Entry 5ZCS (electron microscopy, 4.90 A resolution (low resolution: residue-level contacts below are approximate; hydrogen-bond / salt-bridge calls are withheld)); this record covers chains B and E of the 8 polymer chains in the assembly.

== Chain B ==
Name: Serine/threonine-protein kinase mTOR
Source organism: Homo sapiens
Notes: EC 2.7.11.1
UniProt: P42345 (MTOR_HUMAN); numbering as in UniProt (aligned over 1-2549)
Amino-acid sequence (2549 residues; numbered 1 to 2549; the number before each row is that of its first residue):
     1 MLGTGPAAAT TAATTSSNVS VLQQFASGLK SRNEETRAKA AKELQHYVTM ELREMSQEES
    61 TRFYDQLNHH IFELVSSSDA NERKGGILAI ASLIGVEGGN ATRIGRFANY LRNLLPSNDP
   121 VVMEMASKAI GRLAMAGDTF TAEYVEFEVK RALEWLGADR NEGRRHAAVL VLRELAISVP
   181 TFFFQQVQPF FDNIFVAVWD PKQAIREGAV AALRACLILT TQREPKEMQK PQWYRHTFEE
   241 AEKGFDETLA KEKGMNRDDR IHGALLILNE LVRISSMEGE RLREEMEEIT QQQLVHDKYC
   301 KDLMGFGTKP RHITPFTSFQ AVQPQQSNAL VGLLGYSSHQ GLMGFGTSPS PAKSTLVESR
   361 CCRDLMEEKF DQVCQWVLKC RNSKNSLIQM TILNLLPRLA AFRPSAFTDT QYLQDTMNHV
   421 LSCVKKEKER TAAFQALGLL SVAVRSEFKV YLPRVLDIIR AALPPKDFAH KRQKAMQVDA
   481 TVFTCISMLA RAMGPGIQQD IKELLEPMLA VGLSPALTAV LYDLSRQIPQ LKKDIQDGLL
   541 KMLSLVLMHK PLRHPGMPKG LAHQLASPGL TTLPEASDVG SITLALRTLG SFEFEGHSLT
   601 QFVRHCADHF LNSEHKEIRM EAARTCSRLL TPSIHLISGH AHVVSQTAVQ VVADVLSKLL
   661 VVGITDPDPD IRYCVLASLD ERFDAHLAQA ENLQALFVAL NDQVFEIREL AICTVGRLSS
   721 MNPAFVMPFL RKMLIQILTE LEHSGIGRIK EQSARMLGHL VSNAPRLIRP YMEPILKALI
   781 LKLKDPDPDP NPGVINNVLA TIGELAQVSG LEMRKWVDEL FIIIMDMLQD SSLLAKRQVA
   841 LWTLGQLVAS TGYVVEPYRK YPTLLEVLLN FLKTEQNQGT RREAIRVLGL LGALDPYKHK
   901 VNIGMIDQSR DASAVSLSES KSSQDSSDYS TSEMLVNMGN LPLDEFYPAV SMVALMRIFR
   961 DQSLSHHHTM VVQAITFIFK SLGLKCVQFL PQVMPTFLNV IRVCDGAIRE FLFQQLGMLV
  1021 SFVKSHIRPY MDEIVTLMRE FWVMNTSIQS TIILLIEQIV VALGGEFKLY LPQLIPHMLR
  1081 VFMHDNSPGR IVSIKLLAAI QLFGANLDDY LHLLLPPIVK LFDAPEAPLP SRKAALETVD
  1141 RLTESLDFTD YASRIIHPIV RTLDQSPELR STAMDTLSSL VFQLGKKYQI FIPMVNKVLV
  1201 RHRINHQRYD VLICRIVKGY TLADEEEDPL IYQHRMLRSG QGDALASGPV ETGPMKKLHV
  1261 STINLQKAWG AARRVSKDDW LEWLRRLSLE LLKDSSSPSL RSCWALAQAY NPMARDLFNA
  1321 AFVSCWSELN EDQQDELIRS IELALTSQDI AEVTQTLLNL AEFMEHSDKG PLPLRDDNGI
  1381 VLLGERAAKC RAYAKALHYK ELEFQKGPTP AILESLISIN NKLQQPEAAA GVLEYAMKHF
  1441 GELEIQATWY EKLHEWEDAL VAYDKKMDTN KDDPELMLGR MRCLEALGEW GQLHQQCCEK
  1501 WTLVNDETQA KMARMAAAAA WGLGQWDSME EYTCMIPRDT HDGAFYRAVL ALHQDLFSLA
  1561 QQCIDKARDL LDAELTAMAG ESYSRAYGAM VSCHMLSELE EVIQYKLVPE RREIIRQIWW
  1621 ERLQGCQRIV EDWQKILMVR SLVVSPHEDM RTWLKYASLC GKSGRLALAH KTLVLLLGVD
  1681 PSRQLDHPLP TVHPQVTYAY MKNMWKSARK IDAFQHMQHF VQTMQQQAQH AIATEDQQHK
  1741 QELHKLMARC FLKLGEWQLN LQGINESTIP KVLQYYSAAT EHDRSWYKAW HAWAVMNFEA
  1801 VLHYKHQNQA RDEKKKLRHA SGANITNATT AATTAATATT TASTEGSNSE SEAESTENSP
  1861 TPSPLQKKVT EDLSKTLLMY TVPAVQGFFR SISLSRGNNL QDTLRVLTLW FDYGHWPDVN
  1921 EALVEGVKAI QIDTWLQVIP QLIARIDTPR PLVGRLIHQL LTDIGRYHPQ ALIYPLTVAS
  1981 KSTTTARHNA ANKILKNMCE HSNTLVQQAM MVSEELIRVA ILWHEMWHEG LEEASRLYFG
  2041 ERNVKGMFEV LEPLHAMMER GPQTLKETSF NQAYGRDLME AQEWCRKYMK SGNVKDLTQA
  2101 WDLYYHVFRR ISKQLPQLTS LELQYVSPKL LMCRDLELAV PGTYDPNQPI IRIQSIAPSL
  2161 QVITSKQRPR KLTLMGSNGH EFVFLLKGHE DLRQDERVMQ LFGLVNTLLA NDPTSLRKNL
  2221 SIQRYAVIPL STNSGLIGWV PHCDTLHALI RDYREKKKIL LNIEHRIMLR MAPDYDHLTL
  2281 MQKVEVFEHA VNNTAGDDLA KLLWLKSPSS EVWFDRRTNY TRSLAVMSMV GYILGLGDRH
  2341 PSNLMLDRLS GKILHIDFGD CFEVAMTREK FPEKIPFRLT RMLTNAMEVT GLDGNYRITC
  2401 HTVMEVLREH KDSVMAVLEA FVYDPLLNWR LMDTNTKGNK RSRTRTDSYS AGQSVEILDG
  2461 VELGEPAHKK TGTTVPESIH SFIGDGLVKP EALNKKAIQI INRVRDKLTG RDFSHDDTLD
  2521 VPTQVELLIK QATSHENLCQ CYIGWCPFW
Not modelled in the structure: 1-16, 31-36, 54-59, 75-81, 157-161, 224-232, 247-257, 290-355, 381-385, 405-409, 467-477, 492-496, 550-577, 596-598, 634-643, 787-790, 904-932, 1223-1260, 1815-1866, 2437-2491

== Chain E ==
Name: Rapamycin-insensitive companion of mTOR
Source organism: Homo sapiens
UniProt: Q6R327 (RICTR_HUMAN); residues 1-1018 carry their UniProt numbers (1018 of 1708 residues fall inside the UniProt entry; the rest is not from it)
Amino-acid sequence (1708 residues; each row starts with the number of its first residue; X marks 690 residues of unknown identity (built as UNK)):
     1 MAAIGRGRSL KNLRVRGRND SGEENVPLDL TREPSDNLRE ILQNVARLQG VSNMRKLGHL
    61 NNFTKLLCDI GHSEEKLGFH YEDIIICLRL ALLNEAKEVR AAGLRALRYL IQDSSILQKV
   121 LKLKVDYLIA RCIDIQQSNE VERTQALRLV RKMITVNASL FPSSVTNSLI AVGNDGLQER
   181 DRMVRACIAI ICELALQNPE VVALRGGLNT ILKNVIDCQL SRINEALITT ILHLLNHPKT
   241 RQYVRADVEL ERILAPYTDF HYRHSPDTAE GQLKEDREAR FLASKMGIIA TFRSWAGIIN
   301 LCKPGNSGIQ SLIGVLCIPN MEIRRGLLEV LYDIFRLPLP VVTEEFIEAL LSVDPGRFQD
   361 SWRLSDGFVA AEAKTILPHR ARSRPDLMDN YLALILSAFI RNGLLEGLVE VITNSDDHIS
   421 VRATILLGEL LHMANTILPH SHSHHLHCLP TLMNMAASFD IPKEKRLRAS AALNCLKRFH
   481 EMKKRGPKPY SLHLDHIIQK AIATHQKRDQ YLRVQKDIFI LKDTEEALLI NLRDSQVLQH
   541 KENLEWNWNL IGTILKWPNV NLRNYKDEQL HRFVRRLLYF YKPSSKLYAN LDLDFAKAKQ
   601 LTVVGCQFTE FLLESEEDGQ GYLEDLVKDI VQWLNASSGM KPERSLQNNG LLTTLSQHYF
   661 LFIGTLSCHP HGVKMLEKCS VFQCLLNLCS LKNQDHLLKL TVSSLDYSRD GLARVILSKI
   721 LTAATDACRL YATKHLRVLL RANVEFFNNW GIELLVTQLH DKNKTISSEA LDILDEACED
   781 KANLHALIQM KPALSHLGDK GLLLLLRFLS IPKGFSYLNE RGYVAKQLEK WHREYNSKYV
   841 DLIEEQLNEA LTTYRKPVDG DNYVRRSNQR LQRPHVYLPI HLYGQLVHHK TGCHLLEVQN
   901 IITELCRNVR TPDLDKWEEI KKLKASLWAL GNIGSSNWGL NLLQEENVIP DILKLAKQCE
   961 VLSIRGTCVY VLGLIAKTKQ GCDILKCHNW DAVRHSRKHL WPVVPDDVEQ LCNELSSIXX
  1021 XXXXXXXXXX XXXXXXXXXX XXXXXXXXXX XXXXXXXXXX XXXXXXXXXX XXXXXXXXXX
  1081 XXXXXXXXXX XXXXXXXXXX XXXXXXXXXX XXXXXXXXXX XXXXXXXXXX XXXXXXXXXX
  1141 XXXXXXXXXX XXXXXXXXXX XXXXXXXXXX XXXXXXXXXX XXXXXXXXXX XXXXXXXXXX
  1201 XXXXXXXXXX XXXXXXXXXX XXXXXXXXXX XXXXXXXXXX XXXXXXXXXX XXXXXXXXXX
  1261 XXXXXXXXXX XXXXXXXXXX XXXXXXXXXX XXXXXXXXXX XXXXXXXXXX XXXXXXXXXX
  1321 XXXXXXXXXX XXXXXXXXXX XXXXXXXXXX XXXXXXXXXX XXXXXXXXXX XXXXXXXXXX
  1381 XXXXXXXXXX XXXXXXXXXX XXXXXXXXXX XXXXXXXXXX XXXXXXXXXX XXXXXXXXXX
  1441 XXXXXXXXXX XXXXXXXXXX XXXXXXXXXX XXXXXXXXXX XXXXXXXXXX XXXXXXXXXX
  1501 XXXXXXXXXX XXXXXXXXXX XXXXXXXXXX XXXXXXXXXX XXXXXXXXXX XXXXXXXXXX
  1561 XXXXXXXXXX XXXXXXXXXX XXXXXXXXXX XXXXXXXXXX XXXXXXXXXX XXXXXXXXXX
  1621 XXXXXXXXXX XXXXXXXXXX XXXXXXXXXX XXXXXXXXXX XXXXXXXXXX XXXXXXXXXX
  1681 XXXXXXXXXX XXXXXXXXXX XXXXXXXX
Not modelled in the structure: 1-191, 1019-1609, 1627-1629, 1650-1679, 1696-1708

== Chain B / chain E interface ==
Contacting residue pairs (7; chain B residue first):
  Met727(B) with Lys566(E)
  Pro728(B) with Lys522(E)
  Arg731(B) with Leu550(E)
  Lys732(B) with Glu525(E)
  Glu773(B) with Glu542(E); Glu545(E); Trp546(E)
Also at the interface, not in a pair above, chain B (10 interface residues in all): Phe729, Ile735, Leu738, Pro770, Lys777
Also at the interface, not in a pair above, chain E (14 interface residues in all): Leu529, Asn543, Asn549, Ile551, Gly552, Thr553, Ile554

== Summary ==
10 residues of chain B and 14 residues of chain E are in contact.
Here chain B is Serine/threonine-protein kinase mTOR and chain E is Rapamycin-insensitive companion of mTOR,
both from Homo sapiens. Entry 5ZCS (4.9 Angstrom Cryo-EM structure of human mTOR complex 2) was determined by
electron microscopy.
